Entry 2JFA (X-ray diffraction, 2.55 A resolution); this record covers chains A and B of the 4 polymer chains in the assembly.

== Chain A ==
Molecule: Estrogen receptor
From: Homo sapiens
Notes: fragment: ligand-binding domain, residues 304-533
Reference sequence: P03372 (ESR1_HUMAN); numbering as in UniProt (aligned over 304-533)
Amino-acid sequence (252 residues; each row starts with the number of its first residue):
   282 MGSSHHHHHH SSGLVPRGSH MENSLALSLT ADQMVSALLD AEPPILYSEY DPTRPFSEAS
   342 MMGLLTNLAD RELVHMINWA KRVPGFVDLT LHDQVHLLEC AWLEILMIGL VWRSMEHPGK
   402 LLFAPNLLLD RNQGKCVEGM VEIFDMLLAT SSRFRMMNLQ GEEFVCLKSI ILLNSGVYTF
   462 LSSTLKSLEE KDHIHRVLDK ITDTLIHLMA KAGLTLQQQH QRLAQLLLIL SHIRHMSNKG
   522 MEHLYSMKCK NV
Disordered / not traced: 282-304, 332-335, 530-533
Residues lining bound ligands: raloxifene (RAL): Met343, Leu346, Thr347, Leu349, Ala350, Asp351, Glu353, Leu354, Trp383, Leu384, Leu387, Met388, Leu391, Arg394, Phe404, Met421, Ile424, Leu428, Gly521, His524, Leu525

== Chain B ==
Molecule: Estrogen receptor
From: Homo sapiens
Notes: fragment: ligand-binding domain, residues 304-533
Reference sequence: P03372 (ESR1_HUMAN); numbering as in UniProt (aligned over 304-533)
Amino-acid sequence (252 residues; numbered 282 to 533; the number before each row is that of its first residue):
   282 MGSSHHHHHH SSGLVPRGSH MENSLALSLT ADQMVSALLD AEPPILYSEY DPTRPFSEAS
   342 MMGLLTNLAD RELVHMINWA KRVPGFVDLT LHDQVHLLEC AWLEILMIGL VWRSMEHPGK
   402 LLFAPNLLLD RNQGKCVEGM VEIFDMLLAT SSRFRMMNLQ GEEFVCLKSI ILLNSGVYTF
   462 LSSTLKSLEE KDHIHRVLDK ITDTLIHLMA KAGLTLQQQH QRLAQLLLIL SHIRHMSNKG
   522 MEHLYSMKCK NV
Disordered / not traced: 282-305, 529-533
Modified / non-standard residues: Cys417 (carboxymethylated cysteine; CCS)
Residues lining bound ligands: raloxifene (RAL): Met343, Leu346, Thr347, Leu349, Ala350, Asp351, Glu353, Leu354, Trp383, Leu384, Leu387, Met388, Leu391, Arg394, Phe404, Met421, Ile424, Leu428, Gly521, His524, Leu525

== Interface between chain A and chain B ==
Contacting residue pairs - 53 pairs, chain A then chain B:
  Met427(A) with Thr460(B)
  Ala430(A) with Tyr459(B)
  Arg434(A) with His476(B), hydrogen bond
  Ile451(A) with Leu509(B), hydrophobic
  Asn455(A) with Leu509(B), hydrogen bond (side chain-backbone); Ser512(B); His513(B), hydrogen bond (backbone-side chain)
  Val458(A) with His513(B)
  Tyr459(A) with Ala430(B); His513(B)
  Thr460(A) with Met427(B); His513(B)
  His476(A) with Arg434(B)
  Asp480(A) with Gln502(B); Gln506(B), hydrogen bond
  Thr483(A) with His501(B); Ala505(B)
  Asp484(A) with Gln498(B), hydrogen bond; His501(B), salt bridge; Gln502(B), hydrogen bond
  Ile487(A) with His501(B)
  Leu497(A) with Leu497(B), hydrophobic
  Gln498(A) with Asp484(B), hydrogen bond
  His501(A) with Thr483(B); Asp484(B), salt bridge; Ile487(B); His501(B), hydrogen bond; Leu504(B)
  Gln502(A) with Asp480(B); Asp484(B), hydrogen bond
  Leu504(A) with His501(B)
  Ala505(A) with Thr483(B); Leu508(B), hydrophobic
  Gln506(A) with Asp480(B), hydrogen bond
  Leu508(A) with Ala505(B), hydrophobic
  Leu509(A) with Ile451(B), hydrophobic; Asn455(B); Leu511(B), hydrophobic
  Leu511(A) with Leu509(B), hydrophobic
  Ser512(A) with Asn455(B); Ser512(B); Arg515(B)
  His513(A) with Asn455(B), hydrogen bond (side chain-backbone); Val458(B); Tyr459(B); Arg515(B)
  Arg515(A) with Ser512(B); His513(B); His516(B), hydrogen bond
  His516(A) with Arg515(B), hydrogen bond; Asn519(B), hydrogen bond
  Asn519(A) with His516(B), hydrogen bond; Asn519(B), hydrogen bond
Other interface residues (no listed pair), chain A (32 interface residues in all): Met437, Ser456, Leu479, Lys520
Other interface residues (no listed pair), chain B (31 interface residues in all): Ser456, Leu469, Leu479

== In short ==
32 residues of chain A and 31 residues of chain B are in contact; the contacts include 16 hydrogen bonds and 2
salt bridges. Polar pairs include Asp484(A)-His501(B), His501(A)-Asp484(B) and Arg434(A)-His476(B). Chain A
binds raloxifene. Ligands of chain B: raloxifene.
Here chain A is Estrogen receptor and chain B is Estrogen receptor, both from Homo sapiens. Entry 2JFA
(Estrogen receptor alpha lbd in complex with an affinity-selected corepressor peptide) was determined by X-ray
diffraction together with 2JF9 from the same study.
